Entry 3OPF (X-ray diffraction, 1.95 A resolution); this record covers chain A.

== Chain A ==
Protein: Putative uncharacterized protein TTHA0988
From: Thermus thermophilus
Reference sequence: Q5SJM0 (Q5SJM0_THET8); numbering as in UniProt (aligned over 1-494)
Chain sequence (494 residues; numbered 1 to 494; the number before each row is that of its first residue):
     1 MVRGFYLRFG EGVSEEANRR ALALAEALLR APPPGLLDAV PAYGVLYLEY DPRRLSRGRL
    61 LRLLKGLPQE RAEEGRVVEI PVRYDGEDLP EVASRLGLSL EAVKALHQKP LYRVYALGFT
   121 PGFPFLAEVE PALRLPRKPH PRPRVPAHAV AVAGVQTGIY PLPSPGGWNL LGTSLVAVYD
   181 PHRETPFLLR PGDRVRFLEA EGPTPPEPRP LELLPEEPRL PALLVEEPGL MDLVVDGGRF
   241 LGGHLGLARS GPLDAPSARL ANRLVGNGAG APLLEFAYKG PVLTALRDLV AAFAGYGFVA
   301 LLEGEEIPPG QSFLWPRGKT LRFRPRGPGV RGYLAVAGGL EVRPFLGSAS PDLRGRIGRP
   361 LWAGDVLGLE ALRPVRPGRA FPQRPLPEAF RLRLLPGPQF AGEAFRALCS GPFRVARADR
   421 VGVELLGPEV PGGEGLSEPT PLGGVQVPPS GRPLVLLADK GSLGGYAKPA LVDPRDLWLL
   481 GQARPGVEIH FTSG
Unresolved in the structure: 73-75, 494
From the paper describing this entry:
  - contacts within the chain: Arg137-Glu434 (salt bridge)

== In short ==
The paper reports contacts within the chain involving Arg137 and Glu434.
Chain A is Putative uncharacterized protein TTHA0988 (Thermus thermophilus); the structure, Crystal structure
of TTHA0988 in space group P212121, was determined by X-ray diffraction together with 3ORE and 3OEP from the
same study.
